Entry 4QX8 (X-ray diffraction, 1.65 A resolution); this record covers chains A and E of the 3 polymer chains in the assembly.

[Chain A]
Molecule: Lysine-specific demethylase 2A
Source organism: Mus musculus
Notes: EC 1.14.11.27
UniProt: F6YRW4 (F6YRW4_MOUSE); numbering as in UniProt (aligned over 36-364)
Sequence (329 residues; row label = number of the first residue in the row):
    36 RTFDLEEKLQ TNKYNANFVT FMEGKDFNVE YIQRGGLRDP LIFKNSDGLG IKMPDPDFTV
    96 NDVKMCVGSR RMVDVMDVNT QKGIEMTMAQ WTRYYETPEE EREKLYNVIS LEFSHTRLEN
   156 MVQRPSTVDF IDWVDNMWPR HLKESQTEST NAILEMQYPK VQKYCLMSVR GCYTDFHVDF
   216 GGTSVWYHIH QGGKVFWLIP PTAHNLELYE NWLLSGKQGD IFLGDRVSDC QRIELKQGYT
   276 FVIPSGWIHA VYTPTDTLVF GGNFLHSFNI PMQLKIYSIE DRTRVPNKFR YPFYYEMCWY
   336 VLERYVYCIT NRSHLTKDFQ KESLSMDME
Ion coordination: Ni2+: H212, D214, H284 (together with 2-oxoglutaric acid)
Residues lining bound ligands: 2-oxoglutaric acid (AKG): N142, I144, L201, T209, H212, D214, Y222, K229, H284, V286
Reported in the primary citation:
  - conformationally variable residues (side-chain flip): Y222
  - Ni2+ coordination: H212, D214, H284
  - mutagenesis - S145A, D214A, N298A: abolished catalytic activity with Histone H3.2 (chain E)
  - mutagenesis - N186A, Y199A (30%-40%), F215A (30%-40%), K323A/F324A: decreased catalytic activity with Histone H3.2 (chain E)

[Chain E]
Molecule: Histone H3.2
UniProt: P84228 (H32_MOUSE); residues 29-43 here correspond to UniProt positions 30-44 (UniProt number = residue number + 1)
Sequence (15 residues; numbered 29 to 43; the number before each row is that of its first residue):
    29 APATGGVKKP HRYRP
Unresolved in the structure: 40-43
Modified / non-standard residues: K36 (n-trimethyllysine; M3L)
Curated features (UniProtKB/Swiss-Prot):
  - modified residue: K36 (N6,N6,N6-trimethyllysine), K37 (N6-butyryllysine), Y41 (Phosphotyrosine)
Reported in the primary citation:
  - mutagenesis - G34A, P38A: decreased catalytic activity
  - mutagenesis - G34A, P38A, Y41A: decreased catalytic activity with Lysine-specific demethylase 2A (chain A)
  - disease-associated variants - G34V: abolished catalytic activity with Lysine-specific demethylase 2A (chain A)

[Chain A / chain E interface]
Residue-residue contacts (43):
  D109(A) - V35(E)
  M111(A) - K37(E)
  M111(A) - P38(E)
  Q116(A) - K37(E)  hydrogen bond (backbone-side chain)
  Q116(A) - P38(E)
  G118(A) - K37(E)
  I144(A) - K36(E)
  S145(A) - G34(E)
  S145(A) - V35(E)
  S145(A) - K36(E)  hydrogen bond (side chain-backbone)
  N186(A) - T32(E)
  N186(A) - G33(E)  hydrogen bond (side chain-backbone)
  N186(A) - G34(E)
  A187(A) - A31(E)
  I188(A) - A31(E)  hydrogen bond (backbone-backbone)
  I188(A) - T32(E)
  M191(A) - G33(E)
  Y199(A) - G34(E)  hydrogen bond (side chain-backbone)
  Y199(A) - K36(E)
  L201(A) - K36(E)
  T209(A) - P38(E)
  D210(A) - P38(E)
  H212(A) - P38(E)
  D214(A) - K36(E)
  F215(A) - G34(E)
  F215(A) - V35(E)
  F215(A) - K36(E)
  V220(A) - K36(E)
  L248(A) - H39(E)
  Q253(A) - H39(E)
  N298(A) - K36(E)
  T318(A) - H39(E)
  R319(A) - H39(E)
  V320(A) - H39(E)
  P321(A) - H39(E)
  K323(A) - T32(E)
  K323(A) - G33(E)
  K323(A) - G34(E)  hydrogen bond (backbone-backbone)
  K323(A) - V35(E)  hydrogen bond (backbone-backbone)
  F324(A) - V35(E)
  F324(A) - K37(E)
  R325(A) - G34(E)  hydrogen bond (backbone-backbone)
  P327(A) - G34(E)
Other interface residues (no listed pair), chain A (34 interface residues in all): K117, V196, F211, G296, G297
Other interface residues (no listed pair), chain E (10 interface residues in all): P30

[In short]
Chain A and chain E form an interface of 34 and 10 residues respectively, with 8 hydrogen bonds. Polar
contacts include Q116(A)-K37(E), S145(A)-K36(E) and N186(A)-G33(E). The paper reports that N186A, Y199A and
F215A of chain A, among others, reduce catalytic activity with Histone H3.2 (chain E); Ni2+ coordination by
H212(A), D214(A) and H284(A); 11 substitutions were tested in all.
Chain A is Lysine-specific demethylase 2A (Mus musculus) and chain E is Histone H3.2; the structure, Crystal
structure of histone demethylase kdm2a-h3k36me3 complex with alpha-kg, was determined by X-ray diffraction
(same publication as 4QWN, 4QX7, 4QXB, 4QXC, 4QXH and 4TN7).
